Entry 8SN1 (electron microscopy, 3.30 A resolution); this record covers chains A and I of the 12 polymer chains in the assembly.

Chain A:
Molecule: Histone H3.1
Source organism: Homo sapiens
Reference sequence: P68431 (H31_HUMAN); residues 0-135 here correspond to UniProt positions 1-136 (UniProt number = residue number + 1)
Amino-acid sequence (140 residues; each row starts with the number of its first residue; numbers below 1 keep their minus sign (Gly-4 is residue -4)):
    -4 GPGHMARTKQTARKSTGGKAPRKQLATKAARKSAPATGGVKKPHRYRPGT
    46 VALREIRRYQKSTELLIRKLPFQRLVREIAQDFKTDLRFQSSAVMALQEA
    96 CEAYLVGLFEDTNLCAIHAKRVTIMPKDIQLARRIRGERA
Unresolved in the structure: -4 to 36
Differences from the reference sequence: expression tag (-4 to -1)

Chain I:
Molecule: 147-nt DNA strand
Source organism: Homo sapiens
Sequence (147 nucleotides; each row starts with the number of its first residue; numbers below 1 keep their minus sign (DA-73 is residue -73)):
   -73 ATCGAGAATCCCGGTGCCGAGGCCGCTCAATTGGTCGTAGACAGCTCTAG
   -23 CACCGCTTAAACGCACGTACGCGCTGTCCCCCGCGTTTTAACCGCCAAGG
    27 GGATTACTCCCTAGTCTCCAGGCACGTGTCAGATATATACATCCGAT

Chain A / chain I interface:
Pairs across the interface - 15 pairs, chain A then chain I:
  Tyr41(A) with DC69(I), phosphate contact; DC70(I), phosphate contact
  Arg42(A) with DC70(I), hydrogen bond to the phosphate
  Pro43(A) with DA-5(I), sugar contact
  Thr45(A) with DC70(I), phosphate contact
  Arg72(A) with DC-23(I), salt bridge to the phosphate
  Arg83(A) with DC-23(I), sugar contact
  Phe84(A) with DG-24(I), sugar contact; DC-23(I), hydrogen bond to the phosphate
  Gln85(A) with DG-24(I), phosphate contact
  Ser86(A) with DG-24(I), phosphate contact
  Arg116(A) with DG-3(I), phosphate contact
  Val117(A) with DG-3(I), hydrogen bond to the phosphate
  Thr118(A) with DG-3(I), hydrogen bond to the phosphate
  Met120(A) with DC-2(I), phosphate contact
Also at the interface, not in a pair above, chain A (16 interface residues in all): His39, Arg63, Lys115
Also at the interface, not in a pair above, chain I (11 interface residues in all): DA-14, DA-13, DC-4, DG71

Overview:
16 residues of chain A face 11 of chain I across their interface; the contacts include 4 hydrogen bonds and 1
salt bridge. Among the polar pairs are Arg42(A)-DC70(I), Phe84(A)-DC-23(I) and Val117(A)-DG-3(I).
Here chain A is Histone H3.1 and chain I is a 147-nt DNA strand, both from Homo sapiens. Entry 8SN1 (Cryo-EM
structure of the human nucleosome core particle in complex with RNF168 and UbcH5c~Ub (UbcH5c chemically ...)
was determined by electron microscopy, deposited together with 8SMW, 8SMX, 8SMY, 8SMZ, 8SN0, 8SN2 and 3
further entries.
